PDB entry 6N55 | X-ray diffraction, 3.08 A resolution | chains A and C of the 4 polymer chains in the assembly

# Chain A (and C)
Name: Uridine-cytidine kinase 2
Source organism: Homo sapiens
Notes: EC 2.7.1.48; chain C of this document is another copy of the same molecule, construct and numbering; everything in this record applies to it too
UniProtKB: Q9BZX2 (UCK2_HUMAN); residues 1-250 here = UniProt positions 1-250
Sequence (255 residues; each row starts with the number of its first residue; numbers below 1 keep their minus sign (Gly-4 is residue -4)):
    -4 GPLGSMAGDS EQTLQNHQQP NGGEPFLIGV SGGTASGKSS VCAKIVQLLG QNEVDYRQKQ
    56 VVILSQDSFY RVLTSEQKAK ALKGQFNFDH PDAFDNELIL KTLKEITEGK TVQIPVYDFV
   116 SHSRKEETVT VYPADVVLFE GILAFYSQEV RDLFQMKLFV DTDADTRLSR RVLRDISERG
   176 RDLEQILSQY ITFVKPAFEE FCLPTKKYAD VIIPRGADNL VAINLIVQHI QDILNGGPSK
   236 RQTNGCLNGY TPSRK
Unresolved in the structure: -4 to 18, 69-79, 174-175, 233-250 (chain C: -4 to 19, 232-250)
Sequence notes: expression tag (-4 to 0)
Swiss-Prot annotation at these positions:
  - binding site (ATP): Gly27 to Ser35, Asp213
  - binding site (substrate): Asp84, Tyr112, His117, Arg166, Arg176, Gln184
  - modified residue: Ala2 (N-acetylalanine)

# How chain A and chain C interact
Pairs across the interface (27):
  Asp158(A) with Lys190(C), salt bridge; Glu194(C)
  Ala159(A) with Asp160(C)
  Asp160(A) with Ala159(C); Leu163(C); Tyr185(C); Lys190(C), salt bridge
  Thr161(A) with Ile186(C); Lys190(C)
  Leu163(A) with Asp160(C)
  Ser164(A) with Leu182(C); Ile186(C)
  Val167(A) with Leu178(C), hydrophobic
  Leu168(A) with Glu179(C); Leu182(C), hydrophobic
  Ile171(A) with Leu178(C), hydrophobic
  Leu178(A) with Leu178(C), hydrophobic
  Glu179(A) with Leu168(C)
  Leu182(A) with Ser164(C); Leu168(C), hydrophobic
  Tyr185(A) with Asp160(C), hydrogen bond
  Ile186(A) with Thr161(C); Ser164(C)
  Lys190(A) with Asp158(C), salt bridge; Asp160(C), salt bridge; Thr161(C)
  Glu194(A) with Asp158(C)
Interface residues without a listed pair, chain C (15 interface residues in all): Val167

# Summary
The interface between chain A and chain C involves 16 residues on one side and 15 on the other; the contacts
include 1 hydrogen bond and 4 salt bridges. Polar contacts include Asp158(A)-Lys190(C), Asp160(A)-Lys190(C)
and Tyr185(A)-Asp160(C).
Both chains are Uridine-cytidine kinase 2 (Homo sapiens). Entry 6N55 (Crystal structure of human
uridine-cytidine kinase 2 complexed with 2'-azidouridine) was determined by X-ray diffraction together with
6N53 and 6N54 from the same study.
